PDB entry 8FAK | electron microscopy, 3.22 A resolution | chains A and B of the 6 polymer chains in the assembly

[Chain A (and B)]
Protein: Primosomal replication protein N
Organism: Escherichia coli (strain K12)
Notes: chain B of this document is another copy of the same molecule, construct and numbering; everything in this record applies to it too
Reference sequence: P07013 (PRIB_ECOLI); residue numbers follow UniProt; this construct covers 1-104
Sequence (104 residues; numbered 1 to 104; the number before each row is that of its first residue):
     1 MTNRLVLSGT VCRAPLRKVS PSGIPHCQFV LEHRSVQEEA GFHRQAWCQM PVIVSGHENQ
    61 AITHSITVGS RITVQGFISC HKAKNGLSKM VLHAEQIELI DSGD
Not modelled in the structure: 1, 85-86, 101-104 (chain B: 1, 99-104)
Swiss-Prot annotation at these positions:
  - motif: Lys82 to Lys89 (L45 loop)
  - mutagenesis: Ser20 (S20A: No change in ssDNA binding, decreased displacement of PriB from ssDNA by DnaT fragment, greatly decreased binding to DnaT fragment (residues 1-88) ...), His26 (H26A: No change in ssDNA binding, decreased displacement of PriB from ssDNA by DnaT fragment, greatly decreased binding to DnaT fragment (residues 1-88) ...), Glu39 (E39A: No longer interacts with PriA, still dimerizes and binds ssDNA, altered binding to DnaT, does not load DnaB replicative helicase ...), Arg44 (R44A: No longer interacts with PriA, still dimerizes and binds ssDNA, altered binding to DnaT, does not load DnaB replicative helicase ...), Gln45 (Q45A: Increased binding to DnaT, loads DnaB replicative helicase), Trp47 (W47A: Slight decrease in ssDNA-binding. Somewhat reduced PriA binding, does not stimulate PriA helicase, significantly reduced binding to DnaT and ssDNA, does not load DnaB replicative helicase ...), Ser55 (S55A: No change in ssDNA binding, increased displacement of PriB from ssDNA by DnaT fragment, increased binding to DnaT fragment (residues 1-88) ...), Lys82 to Lys89 (60-fold decreased binding of ssDNA), Lys82 (K82A: 5-fold decrease in ssDNA-binding. Somewhat reduced PriA binding, does not stimulate PriA helicase, significantly reduced binding to DnaT and ssDNA, does not load DnaB replicative helicase ...)
From the paper describing this entry:
  - mutagenesis - R44A (100-fold): decreased catalytic activity with Primosomal protein N'

[How chain A and chain B interact]
Inter-chain disulfides: Cys80(A)-Cys48(B)
Contacting residue pairs (42):
  Thr2(A) with Val6(B); Leu7(B); Ser8(B), hydrogen bond (backbone-backbone)
  Asn3(A) with Val6(B); Leu7(B); His33(B); Gln37(B)
  Arg4(A) with Leu5(B); Val6(B), hydrogen bond (backbone-backbone)
  Leu5(A) with Arg4(B); Leu5(B), hydrophobic
  Val6(A) with Thr2(B); Asn3(B); Arg4(B), hydrogen bond (backbone-backbone)
  Leu7(A) with Thr2(B); Asn3(B)
  Ser8(A) with Thr2(B), hydrogen bond (backbone-backbone)
  His33(A) with Asn3(B)
  Gln37(A) with Phe77(B)
  Glu38(A) with Phe77(B); Glu95(B)
  Glu39(A) with Phe77(B); His93(B), salt bridge; Glu95(B)
  Ala40(A) with Gly56(B)
  Arg44(A) with Ser79(B), hydrogen bond; His93(B), hydrogen bond
  Ala46(A) with Phe77(B), hydrophobic
  Trp47(A) with Ser79(B); Cys80(B), hydrogen bond (backbone-side chain)
  Cys48(A) with Met90(B), hydrophobic
  Met50(A) with Met90(B), hydrophobic
  Ser55(A) with Glu39(B); Arg44(B), hydrogen bond
  Phe77(A) with Gln37(B)
  Ser79(A) with Gln37(B); Ala46(B); Trp47(B), hydrogen bond (side chain-backbone)
  Cys80(A) with Trp47(B); Cys48(B), disulfide
  Met90(A) with Met90(B), hydrophobic
  His93(A) with Gln37(B), hydrogen bond
Interface residues without a listed pair, chain A (27 interface residues in all): Phe42, Ile78, His81, Glu95
Interface residues without a listed pair, chain B (28 interface residues in all): Ile24, Ser35, Gln45, Gln49, Met50, Ser55, Ile78

[In short]
27 residues of chain A and 28 residues of chain B are in contact; the contacts include 1 disulfide bond, 10
hydrogen bonds and 1 salt bridge. Among the polar pairs are Glu39(A)-His93(B), Arg44(A)-Ser79(B) and
Arg44(A)-His93(B). The paper reports that R44A of chain A reduces catalytic activity with Primosomal protein
N'.
Chain A and chain B are both Primosomal replication protein N (Escherichia coli (strain K12)); the structure,
DNA replication fork binding triggers structural changes in the PriA DNA helicase that regulate the PriA-PriB
..., was determined by electron microscopy.
